Entry 7UNE (electron microscopy, 3.73 A resolution); this record covers chains M and P of the 14 polymer chains in the assembly.

[Chain M]
Protein: V-type proton ATPase catalytic subunit A
Organism: Bos taurus
Notes: EC 7.1.2.2
Reference sequence: P31404 (VATA_BOVIN); residue numbers follow UniProt; this construct covers 1-617
Amino-acid sequence (617 residues; row label = number of the first residue in the row):
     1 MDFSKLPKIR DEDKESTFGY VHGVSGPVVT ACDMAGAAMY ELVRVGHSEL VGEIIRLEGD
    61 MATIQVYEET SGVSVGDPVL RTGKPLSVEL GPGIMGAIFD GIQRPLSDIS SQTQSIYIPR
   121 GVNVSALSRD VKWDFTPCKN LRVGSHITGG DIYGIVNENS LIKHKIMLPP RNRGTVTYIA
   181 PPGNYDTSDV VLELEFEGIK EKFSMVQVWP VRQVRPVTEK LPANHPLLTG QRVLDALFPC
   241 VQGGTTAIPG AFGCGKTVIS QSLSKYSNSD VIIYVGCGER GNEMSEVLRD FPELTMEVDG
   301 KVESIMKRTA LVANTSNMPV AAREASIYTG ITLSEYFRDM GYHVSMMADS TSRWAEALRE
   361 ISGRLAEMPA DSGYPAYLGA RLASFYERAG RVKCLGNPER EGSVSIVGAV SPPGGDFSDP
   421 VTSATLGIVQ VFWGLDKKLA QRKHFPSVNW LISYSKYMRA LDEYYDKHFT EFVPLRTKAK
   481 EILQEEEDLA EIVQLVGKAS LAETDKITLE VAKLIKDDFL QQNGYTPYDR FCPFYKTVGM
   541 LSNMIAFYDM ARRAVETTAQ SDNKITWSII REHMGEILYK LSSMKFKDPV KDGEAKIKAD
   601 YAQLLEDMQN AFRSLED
Not modelled in the structure: 1-16, 249-254, 617
UniProt features mapped onto this chain:
  - binding site (ATP): G250 to T257
  - modified residue: T136 (Phosphothreonine), S384 (Phosphoserine)

[Chain P]
Protein: V-type proton ATPase subunit B, brain isoform
Organism: Bos taurus
Reference sequence: P31408 (VATB2_BOVIN); residue numbers follow UniProt; this construct covers 1-511
Amino-acid sequence (511 residues; each row starts with the number of its first residue):
     1 MALRAMRGIV NGAAPELPVP TSGPLAGSRE QALAVSRNYL SQPRLTYKTV SGVNGPLVIL
    61 DHVKFPRYAE IVHLTLPDGT KRSGQVLEVS GSKAVVQVFE GTSGIDAKKT SCEFTGDILR
   121 TPVSEDMLGR VFNGSGKPID RGPVVLAEDF LDIMGQPINP QCRIYPEEMI QTGISAIDGM
   181 NSIARGQKIP IFSAAGLPHN EIAAQICRQA GLVKKSKDVV DYSEENFAIV FAAMGVNMET
   241 ARFFKSDFEE NGSMDNVCLF LNLANDPTIE RIITPRLALT TAEFLAYQCE KHVLVILTDM
   301 SSYAEALREV SAAREEVPGR RGFPGYMYTD LATIYERAGR VEGRNGSITQ IPILTMPNDD
   361 ITHPIPDLTG YITEGQIYVD RQLHNRQIYP PINVLPSLSR LMKSAIGEGM TRKDHADVSN
   421 QLYACYAIGK DVQAMKAVVG EEALTSDDLL YLEFLQKFER NFIAQGPYEN RTVYETLDIG
   481 WQLLRIFPKE MLKRIPQSTL SEFYPRDSAK H
Not modelled in the structure: 1-38, 214-226, 507-511
UniProt features mapped onto this chain:
  - binding site (ATP): R400

[How chain M and chain P interact]
Contacting residue pairs (120):
  H22(M) with S90(P); G91(P), hydrogen bond (backbone-backbone)
  G23(M) with V89(P); S90(P)
  V24(M) with Y68(P), hydrophobic; E88(P); V89(P), hydrogen bond (backbone-backbone)
  S25(M) with E88(P)
  G26(M) with Y68(P)
  T70(M) with Y68(P)
  S71(M) with Y68(P); A69(P); I118(P)
  G72(M) with R67(P), hydrogen bond (backbone-side chain); Y68(P)
  V73(M) with Y68(P), hydrogen bond (backbone-backbone)
  S74(M) with P66(P); R67(P)
  V75(M) with F65(P); P66(P), hydrogen bond (backbone-backbone); G91(P)
  L106(M) with N159(P), hydrogen bond (backbone-side chain); Q161(P)
  S107(M) with Q161(P), hydrogen bond
  S110(M) with N159(P); Q161(P), hydrogen bond
  I116(M) with I158(P); N159(P), hydrogen bond (backbone-backbone); C162(P), hydrogen bond (backbone-side chain); V341(P), hydrophobic; R344(P)
  Y117(M) with Q156(P); P157(P)
  I118(M) with P157(P), hydrogen bond (backbone-backbone); N159(P)
  R120(M) with D152(P), salt bridge; G155(P)
  K256(M) with Y371(P)
  T257(M) with R400(P), hydrogen bond
  V258(M) with K403(P)
  G278(M) with Y328(P), hydrogen bond (backbone-side chain)
  R280(M) with E336(P); G370(P), hydrogen bond (side chain-backbone); Y371(P); I372(P); T373(P), hydrogen bond (side chain-backbone); R400(P)
  G281(M) with R163(P); E336(P), hydrogen bond (backbone-side chain)
  N282(M) with Y165(P); P166(P); G186(P), hydrogen bond (side chain-backbone); K188(P); E374(P), hydrogen bond
  E283(M) with R400(P), salt bridge
  S285(M) with R163(P); I164(P); Y165(P)
  E286(M) with Y165(P), hydrogen bond; K403(P)
  L288(M) with Q161(P)
  R289(M) with Y165(P); E167(P), salt bridge
  S316(M) with Y328(P); A332(P); E336(P)
  N317(M) with P157(P); A332(P); E336(P)
  M318(M) with P160(P), hydrophobic
  R323(M) with Y328(P); T329(P)
  R353(M) with Y328(P); Y371(P)
  E356(M) with Y328(P); L368(P)
  E360(M) with G325(P); Y326(P); T329(P)
  G363(M) with V317(P)
  R364(M) with Y326(P)
  A366(M) with V317(P), hydrophobic
  S411(M) with Y371(P)
  P412(M) with Y371(P), hydrogen bond (backbone-side chain)
  P413(M) with R320(P); D367(P); Y371(P)
  G414(M) with R320(P); T362(P); D367(P), hydrogen bond (backbone-side chain); Y371(P)
  Q441(M) with L395(P); P396(P)
  R442(M) with L395(P); Y423(P); A427(P)
  K443(M) with S397(P), hydrogen bond (side chain-backbone); L398(P); Y423(P)
  V493(M) with M435(P)
  V496(M) with V439(P)
  G497(M) with V439(P)
  D517(M) with R494(P)
  Q521(M) with R494(P)
  N523(M) with R494(P)
  Y525(M) with K403(P)
  R571(M) with D447(P), salt bridge
  G575(M) with E490(P)
  E576(M) with E490(P)
  Y579(M) with E490(P); L492(P); I495(P), hydrogen bond (side chain-backbone); P496(P); Q497(P); L500(P)
  S582(M) with K493(P), hydrogen bond (side chain-backbone)
  K585(M) with K493(P), hydrogen bond (side chain-backbone); R494(P)
  F586(M) with K493(P); R494(P)
Other interface residues (no listed pair), chain M (71 interface residues in all): I98, I109, G255, M284, T315, V320, Q494, L495, K513, L578
Other interface residues (no listed pair), chain P (72 interface residues in all): L87, Q187, G339, E342, V394, L401, S404, A424, V438

[Overview]
Chain M and chain P form an interface of 71 and 72 residues respectively; the contacts include 25 hydrogen
bonds and 4 salt bridges. Among the polar pairs are R120(M)-D152(P), E283(M)-R400(P) and R289(M)-E167(P).
Chain M is V-type proton ATPase catalytic subunit A and chain P is V-type proton ATPase subunit B, brain
isoform, both from Bos taurus; the structure, The V1 region of bovine V-ATPase in complex with human mEAK7
(focused refinement), was determined by electron microscopy.
